PDB entry 6A88 | X-ray diffraction, 2.60 A resolution | chains A and B

== Chain A (and B) ==
Protein: Prolyl-tRNA synthetase (ProRS)
From: Toxoplasma gondii ME49
Notes: EC 6.1.1.15; chain B of this document is another copy of the same molecule, construct and numbering; everything in this record applies to it too
UniProt: S8G8I1 (S8G8I1_TOXGM); residues 334-830 here = UniProt positions 334-830
Chain sequence (500 residues; each row starts with the number of its first residue):
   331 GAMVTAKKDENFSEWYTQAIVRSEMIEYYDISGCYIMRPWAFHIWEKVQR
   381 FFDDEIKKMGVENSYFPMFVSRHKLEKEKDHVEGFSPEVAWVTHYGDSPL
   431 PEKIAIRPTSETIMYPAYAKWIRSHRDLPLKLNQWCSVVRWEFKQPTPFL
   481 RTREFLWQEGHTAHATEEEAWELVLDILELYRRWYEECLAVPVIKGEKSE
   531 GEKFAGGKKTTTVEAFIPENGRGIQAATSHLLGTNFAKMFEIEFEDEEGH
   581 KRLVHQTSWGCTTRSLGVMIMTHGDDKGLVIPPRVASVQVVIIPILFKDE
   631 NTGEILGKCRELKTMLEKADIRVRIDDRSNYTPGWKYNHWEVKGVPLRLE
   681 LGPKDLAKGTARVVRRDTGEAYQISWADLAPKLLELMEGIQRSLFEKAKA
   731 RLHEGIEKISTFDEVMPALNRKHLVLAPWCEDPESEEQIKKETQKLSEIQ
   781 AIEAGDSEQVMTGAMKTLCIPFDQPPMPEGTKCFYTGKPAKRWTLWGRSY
Disordered / not traced: 331-332, 408-414, 783-791 (chain B: 331-332, 408-414, 782-791)
Construct notes: expression tag (331-333)
Residues lining bound ligands:
  - 9SF (3-{3-[(2R,3S)-3-hydroxypiperidin-2-yl]-2-oxopropyl}quinazolin-4(3H)-one): Phe415, Glu418, Val419, Pro438, Thr439, Glu441, Arg470, Trp487, Glu489, His491, Phe534, Thr558, His560, Ser588, Trp589, Gly590
  - AMP-PNP (ANP; phosphoaminophosphonic acid-adenylate ester): Arg470, Glu472, Phe479, Leu480, Arg481, Thr482, Phe485, Trp487, Gln555, Ala556, Ala557, Thr558, His560, Thr592, Arg594
From the paper describing this entry:
  - conformationally variable residues (loop rearrangement, order/disorder transition): Phe399 to Ser428, Pro429 to Pro438, Leu642 to Asp650, Leu776 to Ile779
  - binding site for 9SF: Phe415

== How chain A and chain B interact ==
Residue-residue contacts (120; chain A residue first):
  Glu357(A) - Lys450(B)  salt bridge
  Glu357(A) - Trp451(B)  hydrogen bond
  Tyr359(A) - Pro397(B)  hydrophobic
  Tyr359(A) - Phe399(B)  hydrogen bond (side chain-backbone)
  Tyr359(A) - Val400(B)
  Tyr359(A) - Lys404(B)
  Tyr359(A) - Ile443(B)
  Asp360(A) - Ser401(B)  hydrogen bond
  Asp360(A) - Lys404(B)  salt bridge
  Ile361(A) - Phe399(B)  hydrophobic
  Ile361(A) - Ser401(B)
  Ile361(A) - Ile434(B)  hydrophobic
  Tyr365(A) - Pro397(B)
  Ile366(A) - Tyr395(B)
  Ile366(A) - Phe396(B)  hydrophobic
  Ile366(A) - Pro397(B)
  Ile366(A) - Trp451(B)  hydrophobic
  Met367(A) - Ser394(B)
  Met367(A) - Tyr395(B)  hydrogen bond (backbone-backbone)
  Arg368(A) - Trp451(B)
  Pro369(A) - Glu392(B)
  Pro369(A) - Asn393(B)
  Pro369(A) - Leu462(B)  hydrophobic
  Phe372(A) - Asn393(B)
  Phe372(A) - Ser394(B)
  Phe372(A) - Tyr395(B)  hydrophobic
  Glu376(A) - Asp383(B)
  Glu376(A) - Lys387(B)  salt bridge
  Glu376(A) - Asn393(B)  hydrogen bond
  Arg380(A) - Arg380(B)
  Lys387(A) - Glu376(B)  salt bridge
  Glu392(A) - Pro369(B)
  Glu392(A) - His373(B)
  Asn393(A) - Pro369(B)
  Asn393(A) - Phe372(B)
  Asn393(A) - His373(B)
  Asn393(A) - Glu376(B)  hydrogen bond
  Ser394(A) - Met367(B)
  Ser394(A) - Pro369(B)
  Ser394(A) - Phe372(B)
  Tyr395(A) - Ile366(B)
  Tyr395(A) - Met367(B)  hydrogen bond (backbone-backbone)
  Tyr395(A) - Phe372(B)  hydrophobic
  Tyr395(A) - Ser467(B)
  Tyr395(A) - Glu484(B)  hydrogen bond
  Tyr395(A) - Leu486(B)  hydrophobic
  Phe396(A) - Ile366(B)  hydrophobic
  Pro397(A) - Tyr359(B)  hydrophobic
  Pro397(A) - Tyr365(B)
  Pro397(A) - Ile366(B)
  Pro397(A) - Glu484(B)
  Met398(A) - Met398(B)  hydrophobic
  Met398(A) - Val469(B)  hydrophobic
  Met398(A) - Glu484(B)  hydrogen bond (backbone-side chain)
  Phe399(A) - Tyr359(B)  hydrogen bond (backbone-side chain)
  Phe399(A) - Ile361(B)
  Phe399(A) - Ile436(B)  hydrophobic
  Phe399(A) - Val469(B)  hydrophobic
  Phe399(A) - Trp471(B)  hydrophobic
  Val400(A) - Tyr359(B)
  Ser401(A) - Asp360(B)  hydrogen bond
  Ser401(A) - Ile361(B)
  His403(A) - Asp360(B)
  Lys404(A) - Tyr359(B)
  Lys404(A) - Asp360(B)  salt bridge
  Ser416(A) - Gly426(B)
  Pro417(A) - Tyr425(B)
  Pro417(A) - Gly426(B)
  Val419(A) - His424(B)
  Val419(A) - Tyr425(B)
  Val419(A) - Gly426(B)  hydrogen bond (backbone-backbone)
  Ala420(A) - Val422(B)  hydrophobic
  Ala420(A) - His424(B)
  Trp421(A) - Val422(B)
  Trp421(A) - Thr423(B)  hydrogen bond (backbone-backbone)
  Trp421(A) - His424(B)  hydrogen bond (backbone-backbone)
  Trp421(A) - Gly426(B)
  Val422(A) - Trp421(B)
  Val422(A) - Val422(B)  hydrophobic
  Val422(A) - Ile436(B)  hydrophobic
  Thr423(A) - Trp421(B)  hydrogen bond (backbone-backbone)
  Thr423(A) - Thr423(B)  hydrogen bond
  His424(A) - Ala420(B)
  His424(A) - Trp421(B)  hydrogen bond (backbone-backbone)
  Tyr425(A) - Pro417(B)
  Tyr425(A) - Val419(B)
  Tyr425(A) - Trp471(B)
  Gly426(A) - Ser416(B)
  Gly426(A) - Pro417(B)
  Gly426(A) - Val419(B)  hydrogen bond (backbone-backbone)
  Gly426(A) - Trp421(B)
  Leu430(A) - Trp471(B)  hydrophobic
  Ile434(A) - Trp471(B)  hydrophobic
  Ile436(A) - Phe399(B)  hydrophobic
  Ile436(A) - Val422(B)  hydrophobic
  Ile436(A) - Ile436(B)  hydrophobic
  Ile443(A) - Tyr359(B)
  Lys450(A) - Glu357(B)  salt bridge
  Trp451(A) - Glu357(B)  hydrogen bond
  Trp451(A) - Arg368(B)
  His455(A) - Asn660(B)
  Arg456(A) - Asn660(B)
  Arg456(A) - Tyr661(B)
  Asp457(A) - Tyr661(B)
  Leu462(A) - Pro369(B)  hydrophobic
  Ser467(A) - Tyr395(B)
  Ser467(A) - Met398(B)
  Val469(A) - Met398(B)  hydrophobic
  Val469(A) - Phe399(B)  hydrophobic
  Trp471(A) - Phe399(B)  hydrophobic
  Trp471(A) - Tyr425(B)
  Trp471(A) - Leu430(B)  hydrophobic
  Glu484(A) - Tyr395(B)  hydrogen bond
  Glu484(A) - Pro397(B)
  Glu484(A) - Met398(B)  hydrogen bond (side chain-backbone)
  Leu486(A) - Tyr395(B)  hydrophobic
  Arg654(A) - Glu392(B)  salt bridge
  Ser659(A) - Arg456(B)  hydrogen bond (backbone-side chain)
  Asn660(A) - Arg456(B)
  Tyr661(A) - Arg456(B)  hydrogen bond
Interface residues without a listed pair, chain A (60 interface residues in all): Cys364, Asp383, Lys433, Ala447, Ser617, Arg658
Interface residues without a listed pair, chain B (54 interface residues in all): Cys364, Lys433, Ala447

== In short ==
60 residues of chain A and 54 residues of chain B are in contact; the contacts include 23 hydrogen bonds and 7
salt bridges. Among the polar pairs are Glu357(A)-Lys450(B), Asp360(A)-Lys404(B) and Glu376(A)-Lys387(B). From
the paper: a binding site for 9SF at Phe415(A); conformational variability at Phe399(A), Pro429(A) and
Leu642(A) among others.
Both chains are Prolyl-tRNA synthetase (ProRS) (Toxoplasma gondii ME49). Entry 6A88 (Crystal Structure of T.
gondii prolyl tRNA synthetase with Febrifugine and ATP Analog) was determined by X-ray diffraction, deposited
together with 6AA0.
